8Y73 - chains A and B of the 6 polymer chains in the assembly; structure by electron microscopy, 2.84 A resolution.

== Chain A ==
Protein: Guanine nucleotide-binding protein G(i) subunit alpha-1
Source organism: Homo sapiens
UniProtKB: P63096 (GNAI1_HUMAN); numbering as in UniProt (aligned over 1-354)
Chain sequence (354 residues; row label = number of the first residue in the row):
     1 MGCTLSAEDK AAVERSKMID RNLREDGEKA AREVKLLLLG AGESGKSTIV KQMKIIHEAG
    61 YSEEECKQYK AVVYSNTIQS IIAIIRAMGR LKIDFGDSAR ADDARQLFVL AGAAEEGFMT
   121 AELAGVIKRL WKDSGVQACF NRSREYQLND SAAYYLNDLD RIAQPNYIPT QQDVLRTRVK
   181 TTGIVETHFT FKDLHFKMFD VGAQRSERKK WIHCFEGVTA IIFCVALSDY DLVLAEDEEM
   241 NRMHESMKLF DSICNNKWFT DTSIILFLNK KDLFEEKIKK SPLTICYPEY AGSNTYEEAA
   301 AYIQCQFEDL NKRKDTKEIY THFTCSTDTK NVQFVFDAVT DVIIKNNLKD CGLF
Disordered / not traced: 1-3, 56-181
Construct notes: engineered mutation Ala203 (Gly in P63096), Ser326 (Ala in P63096)
Curated features (UniProtKB/Swiss-Prot):
  - region: Lys35 to Thr48 (G1 motif), Asp173 to Thr181 (G2 motif), Phe196 to Gly202, Gln204, Arg205 (G3 motif), Ile265 to Asp272 (G4 motif), Thr324, Cys325, Thr327 to Thr329 (G5 motif)
  - binding site (GTP): Glu43 to Thr48, Ser151, Leu175 to Thr181, Asp200 to Gly202, Gln204, Asn269 to Asp272
  - binding site (Mg(2+)): Ser47, Thr181
  - modified residue: Arg178 (ADP-ribosylarginine), Gln204 (Deamidated glutamine), Cys351 (ADP-ribosylcysteine)
  - lipidation: Gly2 (N-myristoyl glycine), Cys3 (S-palmitoyl cysteine)
  - natural variant: Gly40 (G40C: In NEDHISB; G40R: In NEDHISB), Gly45 (G45D: In NEDHISB), Thr48 (T48I: In NEDHISB; T48K: In NEDHISB), Gln52 (Q52P: In NEDHISB), Ser75 (deletion: In NEDHISB; uncertain significance), Gln172 (deletion: In NEDHISB), Asp173 (D173V: In NEDHISB), Glu186 to Phe189 (deletion: In NEDHISB; uncertain significance), Cys224 (C224Y: In NEDHISB), Lys270 (K270N: In NEDHISB; K270R: In NEDHISB), Asp272 (D272G: In NEDHISB), Val332 (V332E: In NEDHISB; uncertain significance)
  - mutagenesis: Gly42 (G42R: Abolishes switch to an activated conformation and dissociation from beta and gamma subunits upon GTP binding. Abolishes interaction with RGS family members), Glu116 (E116L: Enhances interaction (inactive GDP-bound) with RGS14), Gln147 (Q147L: Enhances interaction (inactive GDP-bound) with RGS14), Glu245 (E245L: Enhances interaction (inactive GDP-bound) with RGS14)

== Chain B ==
Protein: Guanine nucleotide-binding protein G(I)/G(S)/G(T) subunit beta-1
Source organism: Rattus norvegicus
UniProtKB: P54311 (GBB1_RAT); residue numbers follow UniProt; this construct covers 2-340
Chain sequence (353 residues; row label = number of the first residue in the row; numbers below 1 keep their minus sign (Met-12 is residue -12)):
   -12 MHHHHHHHHG SLLQSELDQL RQEAEQLKNQ IRDARKACAD ATLSQITNNI DPVGRIQMRT
    48 RRTLRGHLAK IYAMHWGTDS RLLVSASQDG KLIIWDSYTT NKVHAIPLRS SWVMTCAYAP
   108 SGNYVACGGL DNICSIYNLK TREGNVRVSR ELAGHTGYLS CCRFLDDNQI VTSSGDTTCA
   168 LWDIETGQQT TTFTGHTGDV MSLSLAPDTR LFVSGACDAS AKLWDVREGM CRQTFTGHES
   228 DINAICFFPN GNAFATGSDD ATCRLFDLRA DQELMTYSHD NIICGITSVS FSKSGRLLLA
   288 GYDDFNCNVW DALKADRAGV LAGHDNRVSC LGVTDDGMAV ATGSWDSFLK IWN
Disordered / not traced: -12 to 4
Construct notes: initiating methionine (-12); expression tag (-11 to 1)
Curated features (UniProtKB/Swiss-Prot):
  - modified residue: Ser2 (N-acetylserine), His266 (Phosphohistidine)

== Interface between chain A and chain B ==
Contacting residue pairs - 51 pairs, chain A then chain B:
  Val13(A) with Asn88(B)
  Arg15(A) with Val90(B), hydrogen bond (side chain-backbone); His91(B)
  Ser16(A) with Asn88(B); Lys89(B), hydrogen bond (side chain-backbone)
  Ile19(A) with Lys89(B); Val90(B); Ala92(B), hydrophobic
  Asp20(A) with Lys89(B), salt bridge
  Leu23(A) with Gly53(B); Leu55(B); Lys78(B); Ile80(B), hydrophobic; Lys89(B)
  Asp26(A) with Lys78(B), salt bridge
  Gly27(A) with Leu55(B)
  Thr182(A) with Asp118(B); Asn119(B)
  Gly183(A) with Leu117(B); Asp118(B); Asn119(B)
  Ile184(A) with Trp99(B); Leu117(B), hydrogen bond (backbone-backbone)
  Glu186(A) with Trp99(B), hydrogen bond
  Phe199(A) with Trp99(B), hydrophobic
  Gln204(A) with Leu117(B), hydrogen bond (side chain-backbone); Asn119(B), hydrogen bond; Tyr145(B)
  Ser206(A) with Tyr145(B); Gly162(B); Asp186(B)
  Glu207(A) with Asp186(B), hydrogen bond (backbone-side chain)
  Lys209(A) with Asp228(B), salt bridge
  Lys210(A) with Tyr145(B); Met188(B); Cys204(B); Asp228(B), salt bridge; Asn230(B), hydrogen bond
  Trp211(A) with Leu117(B), hydrophobic; Tyr145(B)
  His213(A) with Lys57(B); Tyr59(B); Trp332(B)
  Cys214(A) with Tyr59(B); Trp99(B); Met101(B), hydrophobic
  Phe215(A) with Trp99(B), hydrophobic; Leu117(B), hydrophobic
  Glu216(A) with Lys57(B), salt bridge
  Trp258(A) with Arg314(B); Trp332(B), hydrophobic
Also at the interface, not in a pair above, chain A (26 interface residues in all): Ala12, Arg24
Also at the interface, not in a pair above, chain B (31 interface residues in all): Gln75, Ser97, Ser98, His142, Gly144, Asp246

== Overview ==
26 residues of chain A and 31 residues of chain B are in contact, with 8 hydrogen bonds and 5 salt bridges.
Among the polar pairs are Asp20(A)-Lys89(B), Asp26(A)-Lys78(B) and Lys209(A)-Asp228(B).
Chain A is Guanine nucleotide-binding protein G(i) subunit alpha-1 (Homo sapiens) and chain B is Guanine
nucleotide-binding protein G(I)/G(S)/G(T) subunit beta-1 (Rattus norvegicus); the structure, positive
allosteric modulator(MPAM-15)-bound mu-opioid receptor-Gi complex, was determined by electron microscopy.
